PDB entry 1J1X | X-ray diffraction, 1.80 A resolution | chains L and H of the 3 polymer chains in the assembly

# Chain L
Name: lysozyme binding Ig kappa chain V23-J2 region
Source organism: Mus musculus
UniProt: P01642 (KV5I_MOUSE); numbering as in UniProt (aligned over 1-107)
Sequence (107 residues; each row starts with the number of its first residue):
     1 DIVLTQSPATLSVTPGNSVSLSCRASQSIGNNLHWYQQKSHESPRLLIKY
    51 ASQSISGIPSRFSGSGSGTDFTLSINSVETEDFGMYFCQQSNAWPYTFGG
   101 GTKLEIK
Sequence notes: engineered mutation A93 (Ser in P01642)
Cystine bridges: C23-C88

# Chain H
Name: Ig VH, anti-lysozyme
Source organism: Mus musculus
UniProt: P01823 (HV47_MOUSE); numbering as in UniProt (aligned over 1-113)
Sequence (114 residues; each row starts with the number of its first residue):
     1 DVQLQESGPSLVKPSQTLSLTCSVTGDSITSDYWSWIRKFPGNRLEYMGY
    51 VSYSGSTYYNPSLKSRISITRDTSKNQYYLDLNSVTTEDTATYYCANWDG
   101 DYWGQGTLVTVSAA
Cystine bridges: C22-C95

# How chain L and chain H interact
Residue-residue contacts - 29 pairs, chain L then chain H:
  Y36(L) - G100(H)
  Y36(L) - W103(H)  hydrophobic
  Q38(L) - K39(H)  hydrogen bond
  Q38(L) - Y94(H)  hydrogen bond
  S43(L) - Y94(H)
  S43(L) - W103(H)
  S43(L) - G104(H)  hydrogen bond (side chain-backbone)
  S43(L) - Q105(H)  hydrogen bond (side chain-backbone)
  S43(L) - G106(H)
  P44(L) - W103(H)
  L46(L) - D99(H)
  L46(L) - G100(H)
  L46(L) - D101(H)
  F87(L) - N43(H)
  F87(L) - L45(H)  hydrophobic
  W94(L) - Y47(H)  hydrophobic
  W94(L) - G49(H)
  W94(L) - Y50(H)  hydrophobic
  W94(L) - Y58(H)
  W94(L) - Y59(H)  hydrogen bond (side chain-backbone)
  W94(L) - N60(H)
  P95(L) - N60(H)
  P95(L) - P61(H)
  Y96(L) - Y47(H)
  Y96(L) - Y50(H)
  Y96(L) - W98(H)  hydrogen bond
  F98(L) - L45(H)  hydrophobic
  F98(L) - Y47(H)
  G100(L) - N43(H)
Also at the interface, not in a pair above, chain L (15 interface residues in all): E42, Y50, M85, Q89
Also at the interface, not in a pair above, chain H (22 interface residues in all): I37, E46, M48

# In short
Chain L and chain H form an interface of 15 and 22 residues respectively; the contacts include 6 hydrogen
bonds. Polar contacts include Q38(L)-K39(H), Q38(L)-Y94(H) and S43(L)-G104(H).
Chain L is lysozyme binding Ig kappa chain V23-J2 region and chain H is Ig VH, anti-lysozyme, both from Mus
musculus; the structure, Crystal Structure of HyHEL-10 Fv mutant LS93A complexed with hen egg white lysozyme,
was determined by X-ray diffraction, deposited together with 1J1P.
